PDB entry 8HH8 | electron microscopy, 2.80 A resolution | chains E and G of the 7 polymer chains in the assembly

# Chain E
Name: ATP synthase subunit beta
Source organism: Bacillus sp. PS3
Notes: EC 7.1.2.2
Reference sequence: A0A0M4U1P9 (A0A0M4U1P9_BACP3); residues 1-473 here = UniProt positions 1-473
Amino-acid sequence (484 residues; row label = number of the first residue in the row; numbers below 1 keep their minus sign (Met-10 is residue -10)):
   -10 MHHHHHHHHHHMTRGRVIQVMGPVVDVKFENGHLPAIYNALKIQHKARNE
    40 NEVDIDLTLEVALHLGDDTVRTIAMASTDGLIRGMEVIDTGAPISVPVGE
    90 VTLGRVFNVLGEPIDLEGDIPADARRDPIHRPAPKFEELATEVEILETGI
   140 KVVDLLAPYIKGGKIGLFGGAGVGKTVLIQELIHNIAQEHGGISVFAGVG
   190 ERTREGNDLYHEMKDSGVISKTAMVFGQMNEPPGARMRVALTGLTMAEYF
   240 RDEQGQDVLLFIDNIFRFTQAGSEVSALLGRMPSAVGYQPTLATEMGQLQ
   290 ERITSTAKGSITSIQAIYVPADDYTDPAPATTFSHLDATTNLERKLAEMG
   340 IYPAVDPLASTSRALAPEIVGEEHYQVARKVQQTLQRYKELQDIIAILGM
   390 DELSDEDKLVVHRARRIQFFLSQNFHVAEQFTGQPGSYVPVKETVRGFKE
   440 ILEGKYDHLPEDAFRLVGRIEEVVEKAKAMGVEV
Unresolved in the structure: -10 to 0, 471-473
Sequence notes: initiating methionine (-10); expression tag (-9 to 0)

# Chain G
Name: ATP synthase gamma chain
Source organism: Bacillus sp. PS3
Reference sequence: A0A0M4TPJ7 (A0A0M4TPJ7_BACP3); residue numbers follow UniProt; this construct covers 2-285
Amino-acid sequence (284 residues; each row starts with the number of its first residue):
     2 ASLRDIKTRINATKKTSQITKAMEMVSTSKLNRAEQNAKSFVPYMEKIQE
    52 VVANVALGAGGASHPMLVSRPVKKTGYLVITSDRGLAGAYNSNVLRLVYQ
   102 TIQKRHASPDEYAIIVIGRVGLSFFRKRNMPVILDITRLPDQPSFADIKE
   152 IARKTVGLFADGTFDELYMYYNHYVSAIQQEVTERKLLPLTDLAENKQRT
   202 VYEFEPSQEEILDVLLPQYAESLIYGALLDAKASEHAARMTAMKNATDNA
   252 NELIRTLTLSYNRARQAAITQEITEIVAGANALQ
Unresolved in the structure: 285

# Chain E / chain G interface
Contacting residue pairs (21):
  Met271(E) - Val278(G)  hydrophobic
  Pro272(E) - Ile274(G)  hydrophobic
  Pro272(E) - Val278(G)
  Ala274(E) - Thr271(G)  hydrogen bond (backbone-side chain)
  Val275(E) - Gln267(G)
  Val275(E) - Ile270(G)
  Val275(E) - Thr271(G)
  Val275(E) - Ile274(G)
  Gly276(E) - Ile274(G)
  Asp312(E) - Asn263(G)
  Asp312(E) - Arg266(G)  salt bridge
  Asp312(E) - Gln267(G)  hydrogen bond
  Thr314(E) - Gln267(G)  hydrogen bond
  Asp315(E) - Arg266(G)  salt bridge
  Asp315(E) - Gln267(G)
  Asp382(E) - Lys22(G)  salt bridge
  Asp382(E) - Met26(G)
  Ile386(E) - Met26(G)  hydrophobic
  Leu387(E) - Thr29(G)
  Leu387(E) - Asn33(G)
  Glu391(E) - Asn33(G)
Also at the interface, not in a pair above, chain E (15 interface residues in all): Ala310, Pro316, Ile383
Also at the interface, not in a pair above, chain G (12 interface residues in all): Asn282

# Overview
15 residues of chain E and 12 residues of chain G are in contact, with 3 hydrogen bonds and 3 salt bridges.
Among the polar pairs are Asp312(E)-Arg266(G), Asp315(E)-Arg266(G) and Asp382(E)-Lys22(G).
Chain E is ATP synthase subunit beta and chain G is ATP synthase gamma chain, both from Bacillus sp. PS3; the
structure, F1 domain of FoF1-ATPase from Bacillus PS3,post-hyd,lowATP, was determined by electron microscopy
(same publication as 8HH1, 8HH2, 8HH3, 8HH4, 8HH5, 8HH6 and 5 further entries).
